4S20 - chains D and P of the 8 polymer chains in the assembly; structure by X-ray diffraction, 4.70 A resolution (low resolution: residue-level contacts below are approximate; hydrogen-bond / salt-bridge calls are withheld).

# Chain D
Molecule: DNA-directed RNA polymerase subunit beta'
Source organism: Escherichia coli
Notes: EC 2.7.7.6
Reference sequence: K0BCS5 (K0BCS5_ECO1E); numbering as in UniProt (aligned over 1-1407)
Amino-acid sequence (1416 residues; numbered 1 to 1416; the number before each row is that of its first residue):
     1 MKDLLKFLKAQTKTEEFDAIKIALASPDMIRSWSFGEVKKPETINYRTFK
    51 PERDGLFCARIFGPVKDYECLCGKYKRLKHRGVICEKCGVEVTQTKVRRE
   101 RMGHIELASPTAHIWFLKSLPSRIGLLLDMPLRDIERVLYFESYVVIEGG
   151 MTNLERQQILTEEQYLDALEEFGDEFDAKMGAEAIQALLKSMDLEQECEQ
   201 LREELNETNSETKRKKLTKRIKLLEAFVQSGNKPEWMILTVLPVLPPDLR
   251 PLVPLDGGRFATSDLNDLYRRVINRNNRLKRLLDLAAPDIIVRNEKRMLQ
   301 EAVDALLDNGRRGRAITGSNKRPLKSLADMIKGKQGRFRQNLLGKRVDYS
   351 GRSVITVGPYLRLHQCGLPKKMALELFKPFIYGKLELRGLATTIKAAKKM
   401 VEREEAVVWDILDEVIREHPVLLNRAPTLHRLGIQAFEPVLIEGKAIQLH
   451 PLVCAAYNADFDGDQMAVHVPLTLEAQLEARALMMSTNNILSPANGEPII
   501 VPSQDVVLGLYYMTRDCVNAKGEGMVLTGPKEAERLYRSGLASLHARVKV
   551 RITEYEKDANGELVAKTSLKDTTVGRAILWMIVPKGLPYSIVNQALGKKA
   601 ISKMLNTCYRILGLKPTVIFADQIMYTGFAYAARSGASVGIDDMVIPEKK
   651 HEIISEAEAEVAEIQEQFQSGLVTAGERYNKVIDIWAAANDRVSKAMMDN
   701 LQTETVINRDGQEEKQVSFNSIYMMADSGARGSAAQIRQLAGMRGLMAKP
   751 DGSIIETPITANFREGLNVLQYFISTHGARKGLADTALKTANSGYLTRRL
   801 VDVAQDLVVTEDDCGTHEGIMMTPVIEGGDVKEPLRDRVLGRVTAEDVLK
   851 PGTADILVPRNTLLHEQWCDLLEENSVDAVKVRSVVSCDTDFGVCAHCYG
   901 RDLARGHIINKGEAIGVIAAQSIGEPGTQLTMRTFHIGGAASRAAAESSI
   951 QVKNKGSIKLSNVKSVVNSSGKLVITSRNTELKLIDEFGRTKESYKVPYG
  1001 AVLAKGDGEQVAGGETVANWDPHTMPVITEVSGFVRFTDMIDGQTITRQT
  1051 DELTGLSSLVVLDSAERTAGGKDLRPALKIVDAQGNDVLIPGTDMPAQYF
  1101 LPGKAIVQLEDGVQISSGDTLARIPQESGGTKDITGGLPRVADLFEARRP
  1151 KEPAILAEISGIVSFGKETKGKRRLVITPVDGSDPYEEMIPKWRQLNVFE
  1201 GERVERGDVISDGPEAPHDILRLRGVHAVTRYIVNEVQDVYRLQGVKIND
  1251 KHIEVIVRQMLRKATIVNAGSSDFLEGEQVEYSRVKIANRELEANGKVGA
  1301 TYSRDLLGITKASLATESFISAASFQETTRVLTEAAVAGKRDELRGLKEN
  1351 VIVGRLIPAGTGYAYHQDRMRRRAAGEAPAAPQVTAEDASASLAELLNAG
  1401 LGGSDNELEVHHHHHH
Disordered / not traced: 1-11, 848-858, 931-1135, 1377-1416
Construct notes: expression tag (1408-1416)
Metal / ion sites: Zn2+ site 1: Cys72, Cys85; Mg2+: Asp460, Asp462 (shared with A9(P) of chain P); Zn2+ site 2: Cys814, Cys888, Cys895, Cys898

# Chain P
Molecule: 9-nt RNA strand
Sequence (9 nucleotides; numbered 1 to 9; the number before each row is that of its first residue):
     1 AUCGGCUCA
Metal / ion sites: Mg2+: A9 (shared with Asp460(D), Asp462(D) of chain D)

# How chain D and chain P interact
Residue-residue contacts - 7 pairs, chain D then chain P:
  Gln335(D) - U2(P)
  Arg425(D) - A9(P)
  Asp460(D) - A9(P)
  Asp462(D) - A9(P)
  Gly463(D) - C8(P)
  Gly463(D) - A9(P)
  Asp464(D) - A9(P)
Other interface residues (no listed pair), chain D (9 interface residues in all): Leu255, Arg322, Gln465
Other interface residues (no listed pair), chain P (5 interface residues in all): A1, C3

# Overview
9 residues of chain D face 5 of chain P across their interface. The Zn2+ site 1 is built by Cys72(D) and
Cys85(D). The Mg2+ site is built by Asp460(D), Asp462(D) and A9(P).
Chain D is DNA-directed RNA polymerase subunit beta' (Escherichia coli) and chain P is a 9-nt RNA strand; the
structure, Structural basis for transcription reactivation by RapA, was determined by X-ray diffraction.
